Entry 6MU6 (X-ray diffraction, 2.55 A resolution); this record covers chains B and D of the 6 polymer chains in the assembly.

[Chain B]
Molecule: Envelope glycoprotein gp160
Organism: Human immunodeficiency virus 1
Notes: fragment: gp41
UniProt: Q2N0S6 (Q2N0S6_9HIV1); residues 512-664 here correspond to UniProt positions 509-661 (UniProt number = residue number - 3)
Amino-acid sequence (153 residues; numbered 512 to 664; the number before each row is that of its first residue):
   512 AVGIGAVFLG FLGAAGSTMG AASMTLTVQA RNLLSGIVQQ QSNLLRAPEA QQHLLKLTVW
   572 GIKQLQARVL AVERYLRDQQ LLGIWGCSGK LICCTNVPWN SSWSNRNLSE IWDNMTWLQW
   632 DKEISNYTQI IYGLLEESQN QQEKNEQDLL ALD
Disordered / not traced: 512-516, 547-565, 664
Differences from the reference sequence: engineered mutation Pro-559 (Ile556 in Q2N0S6), Cys-605 (Thr602 in Q2N0S6)
Cystine bridges: Cys-598/Cys-604
Covalent attachments: N-acetylglucosamine (NAG) linked to Asn-611, Asn-637

[Chain D]
Molecule: 35O22 scFv heavy chain portion
Organism: Homo sapiens
Notes: engineered mutation(s): E10T, L11T, K12T, A16S, I68N, K83T, F84S,; antibody fragment or engineered binder
Amino-acid sequence (134 residues; each row starts with the number of its first residue; a row labelled like 72A-72H holds insertion residues (72A, then the next letters in order)):
     1 QGQLVQSGAT TTKPGSSVKI SCKTSGYRFN FYHINWIRQT AGRGPEWMGW IS
   52A P
    53 YSGDKNLAPA FQDRVNMTTD
72A-72H TEVPVTSF
    73 TSTGAAYMEI
82A-82C RNL
    83 TSDDTGTYFC AKGLLRDG
100A-100F SSTWLP
   101 YLWGQGTLLT VSSAST
Disordered / not traced: 111-116
Cystine bridges: Cys-22/Cys-92
Covalent attachments: N-acetylglucosamine (NAG) linked to Asn-68

[How chain B and chain D interact]
Residue-residue contacts (14; chain B residue first):
  Gly-527(B) with Arg-98(D), hydrogen bond (backbone-side chain)
  Thr-529(B) with Arg-98(D)
  Ser-620(B) with Leu-97(D)
  Glu-621(B) with Leu-97(D)
  Asp-624(B) with Leu-97(D); Arg-98(D), hydrogen bond (backbone-backbone); Asp-99(D), hydrogen bond (backbone-backbone); Gly-100(D)
  Asn-625(B) with Tyr-32(D), hydrogen bond; Leu-97(D); Arg-98(D)
  Thr-627(B) with Arg-98(D)
  Gln-630(B) with Phe-72H(D)
  Lys-633(B) with Phe-72H(D)
Other interface residues (no listed pair), chain B (11 interface residues in all): Ser-528, Leu-629
Other interface residues (no listed pair), chain D (8 interface residues in all): Phe-31, Leu-96

[Overview]
Chain B and chain D form an interface of 11 and 8 residues respectively; the contacts include 4 hydrogen
bonds. Polar contacts include Gly-527(B)/Arg-98(D), Asn-625(B)/Tyr-32(D) and Asp-624(B)/Arg-98(D). Covalently
linked N-acetylglucosamine: at Asn-611(B) and Asn-637(B). N-acetylglucosamine is covalently linked to
Asn-68(D).
Here chain B is Envelope glycoprotein gp160 (Human immunodeficiency virus 1) and chain D is 35O22 scFv heavy
chain portion (Homo sapiens). Entry 6MU6 (Crystal Structure of HIV-1 BG505 SOSIP.664 Prefusion Env Trimer
Bound to Small Molecule HIV-1 Entry Inhibitor ...) was determined by X-ray diffraction together with 6MTJ,
6MTN, 6MU7, 6MU8, 6MUF and 6MUG from the same study.
